5H1B - chains B and D of the 4 polymer chains in the assembly; structure by electron microscopy, 4.40 A resolution (low resolution: residue-level contacts below are approximate; hydrogen-bond / salt-bridge calls are withheld).

== Chain B ==
Molecule: DNA repair protein RAD51 homolog 1
Organism: Homo sapiens
Reference sequence: Q06609 (RAD51_HUMAN); numbering as in UniProt (aligned over 1-339)
Chain sequence (339 residues; each row starts with the number of its first residue):
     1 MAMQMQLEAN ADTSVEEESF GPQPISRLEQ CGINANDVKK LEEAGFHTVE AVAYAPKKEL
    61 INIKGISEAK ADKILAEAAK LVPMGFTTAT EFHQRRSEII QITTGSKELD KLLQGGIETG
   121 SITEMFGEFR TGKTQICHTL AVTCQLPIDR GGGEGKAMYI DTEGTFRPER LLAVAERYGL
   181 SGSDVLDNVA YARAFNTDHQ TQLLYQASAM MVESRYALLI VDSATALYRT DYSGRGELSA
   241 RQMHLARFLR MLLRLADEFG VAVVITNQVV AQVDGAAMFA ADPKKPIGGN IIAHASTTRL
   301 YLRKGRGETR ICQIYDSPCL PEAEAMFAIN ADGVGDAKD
Unresolved in the structure: 1-21, 276-282, 337-339
Sequence notes: engineered mutation Gln313 (Lys in Q06609)
Metal / ion sites: Mg2+: Thr134 (together with AMP-PNP)
Small-molecule neighbours:
  - AMP-PNP (ANP; phosphoaminophosphonic acid-adenylate ester), molecule 1: Phe129, Arg130, Thr131, Gly132, Lys133, Thr134, Gln135, Glu163, Arg170, Glu308, Arg310, Ile329, Asn330, Ala331
  - AMP-PNP (ANP), molecule 2: Ala293, His294, Ala295, Ser296, Asp316, Ser317, Pro318, Cys319, Leu320, Pro321, Glu322
Reported in the primary citation:
  - binding site for AMP-PNP: Lys133, Thr134, Glu163, Asp316
  - self-association interface (contacts with another copy of this molecule); pairs are residue here / residue on that copy: Tyr54-Phe195 (pi stacking), Gly85
  - binding site for the 9-nt DNA strand (chain D): Arg229, Arg241, Val270 to Ile287, Gly288, Gly289, Asn290
  - mutagenesis - R235E: abolished catalytic activity on DNA strand exchange (citing earlier work)
  - mutagenesis - R235E: decreased binding to ssDNA (citing earlier work)

== Chain D ==
Molecule: 9-nt DNA strand
Sequence (9 nucleotides; row label = number of the first residue in the row):
     1 TTTTTTTTT

== Chain B / chain D interface ==
Pairs across the interface (23):
  Arg229(B) with DT6(D)
  Arg235(B) with DT4(D)
  Leu238(B) with DT3(D); DT4(D)
  Ser239(B) with DT3(D)
  Arg241(B) with DT4(D); DT5(D)
  Gln242(B) with DT3(D)
  Val270(B) with DT6(D); DT7(D)
  Ala271(B) with DT6(D); DT7(D)
  Gln272(B) with DT6(D); DT7(D)
  Val273(B) with DT6(D); DT7(D)
  Lys285(B) with DT6(D)
  Ile287(B) with DT5(D)
  Gly288(B) with DT5(D)
  Gly289(B) with DT4(D); DT5(D)
  Asn290(B) with DT4(D)
  Ile291(B) with DT3(D)
Other interface residues (no listed pair), chain B (18 interface residues in all): Met243, Pro286
Other interface residues (no listed pair), chain D (6 interface residues in all): DT2

== Overview ==
The interface between chain B and chain D involves 18 residues on one side and 6 on the other. Chain B binds
AMP-PNP. From the paper: a binding site for the 9-nt DNA strand (chain D) at Arg229(B), Arg241(B) and
Val270(B) among others; R235E of chain B abolishes catalytic activity on DNA strand exchange.
Chain B is DNA repair protein RAD51 homolog 1 (Homo sapiens) and chain D is a 9-nt DNA strand; the structure,
Human RAD51 presynaptic complex, was determined by electron microscopy (same publication as 5H1C).
